6UQ2 - chains T and A of the 13 polymer chains in the assembly; structure by X-ray diffraction, 3.20 A resolution.

Chain T:
Molecule: Template strand DNA
Sequence (29 nucleotides; each row starts with the number of its first residue):
     1 CCTTCTCTCT CTCGCTGAGC CTCTCGATG
Not modelled in the structure: 1-2, 29

Chain A:
Molecule: DNA-directed RNA polymerase II subunit RPB1
From: Saccharomyces cerevisiae (strain ATCC 204508 / S288c)
Notes: EC 2.7.7.6
UniProtKB: P04050 (RPB1_YEAST); numbering as in UniProt (aligned over 1-1733)
Amino-acid sequence (1733 residues; each row starts with the number of its first residue):
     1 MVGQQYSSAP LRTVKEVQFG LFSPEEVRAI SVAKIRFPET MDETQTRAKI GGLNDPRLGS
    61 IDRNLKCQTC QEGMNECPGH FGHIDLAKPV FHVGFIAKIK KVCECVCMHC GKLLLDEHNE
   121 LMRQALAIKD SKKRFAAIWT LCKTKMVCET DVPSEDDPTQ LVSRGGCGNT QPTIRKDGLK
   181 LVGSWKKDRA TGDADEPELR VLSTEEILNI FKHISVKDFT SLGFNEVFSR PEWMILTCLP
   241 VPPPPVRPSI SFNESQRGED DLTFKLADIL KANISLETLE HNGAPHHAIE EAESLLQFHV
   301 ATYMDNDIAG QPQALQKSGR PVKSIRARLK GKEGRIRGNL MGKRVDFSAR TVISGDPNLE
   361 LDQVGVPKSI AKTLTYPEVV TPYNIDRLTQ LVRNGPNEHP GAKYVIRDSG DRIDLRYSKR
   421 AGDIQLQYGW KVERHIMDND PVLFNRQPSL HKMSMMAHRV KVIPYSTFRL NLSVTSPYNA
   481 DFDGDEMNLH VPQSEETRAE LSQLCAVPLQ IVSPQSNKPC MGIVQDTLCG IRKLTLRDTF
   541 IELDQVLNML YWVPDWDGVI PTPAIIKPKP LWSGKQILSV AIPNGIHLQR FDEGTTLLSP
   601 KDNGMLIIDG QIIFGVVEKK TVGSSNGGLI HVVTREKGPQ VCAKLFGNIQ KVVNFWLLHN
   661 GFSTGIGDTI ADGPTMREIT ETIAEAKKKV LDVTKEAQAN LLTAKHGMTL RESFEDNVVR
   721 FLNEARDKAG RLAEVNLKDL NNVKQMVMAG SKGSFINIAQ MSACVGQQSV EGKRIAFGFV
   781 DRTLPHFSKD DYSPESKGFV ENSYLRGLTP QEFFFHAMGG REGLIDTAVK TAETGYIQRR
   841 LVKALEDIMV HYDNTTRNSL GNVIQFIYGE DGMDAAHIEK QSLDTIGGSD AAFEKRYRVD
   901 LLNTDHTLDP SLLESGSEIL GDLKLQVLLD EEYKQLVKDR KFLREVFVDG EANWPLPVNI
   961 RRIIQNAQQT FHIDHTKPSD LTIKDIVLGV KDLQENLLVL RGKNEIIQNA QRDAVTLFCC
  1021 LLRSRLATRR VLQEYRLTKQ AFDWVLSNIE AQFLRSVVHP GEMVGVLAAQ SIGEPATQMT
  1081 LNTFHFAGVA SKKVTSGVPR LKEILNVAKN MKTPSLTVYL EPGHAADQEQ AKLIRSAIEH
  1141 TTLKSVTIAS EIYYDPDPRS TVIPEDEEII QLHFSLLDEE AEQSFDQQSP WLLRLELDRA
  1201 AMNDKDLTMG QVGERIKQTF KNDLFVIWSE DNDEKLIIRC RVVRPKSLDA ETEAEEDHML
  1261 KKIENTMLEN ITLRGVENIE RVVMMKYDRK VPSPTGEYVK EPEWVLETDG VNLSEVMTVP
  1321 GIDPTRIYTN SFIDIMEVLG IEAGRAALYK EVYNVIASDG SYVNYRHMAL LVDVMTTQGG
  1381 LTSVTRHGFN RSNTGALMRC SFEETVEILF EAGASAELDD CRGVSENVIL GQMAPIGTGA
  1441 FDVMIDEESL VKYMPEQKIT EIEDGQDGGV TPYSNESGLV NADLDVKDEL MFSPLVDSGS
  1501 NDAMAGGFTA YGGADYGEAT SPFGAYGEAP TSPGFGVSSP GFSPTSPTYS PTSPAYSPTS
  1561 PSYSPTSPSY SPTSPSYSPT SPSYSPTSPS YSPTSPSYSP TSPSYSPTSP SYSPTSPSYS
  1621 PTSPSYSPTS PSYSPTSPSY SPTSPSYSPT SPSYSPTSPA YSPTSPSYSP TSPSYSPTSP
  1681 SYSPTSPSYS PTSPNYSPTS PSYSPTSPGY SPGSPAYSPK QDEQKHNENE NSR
Not modelled in the structure: 1-2, 154-160, 187-198, 250-256, 1082-1091, 1177-1187, 1244-1256, 1447-1733
Bound ions: Zn2+ site 1: Cys-67, Cys-70, Cys-77, His-80; Zn2+ site 2: Cys-107, Cys-110, Cys-167; Mg2+: Asp-483, Asp-485 (shared with 1 residue of chain R)
UniProt features mapped onto this chain:
  - region: Pro-248 to Asp-260 (Lid loop), Asn-306 to Lys-323 (Rudder loop), Pro-810 to Glu-822 (Bridging helix)
  - binding site (Zn(2+)): Cys-67, Cys-70, Cys-77, His-80, Cys-107, Cys-110, Cys-148, Cys-167
  - binding site (Mg(2+)): Asp-481, Asp-483, Asp-485
  - modified residue: Thr-1471 (Phosphothreonine)
  - cross-link (Glycyl lysine isopeptide (Lys-Gly)): Lys-695 (interchain with G-Cter in ubiquitin), Lys-1246 (interchain with G-Cter in ubiquitin), Lys-1350 (interchain with G-Cter in ubiquitin)
  - natural variant: Ser-1653 to Pro-1659 (deletion: In strain: A364A)
  - mutagenesis: Lys-1246 (K1246R: Impairs ubiquitination during transcription stress)

How chain T and chain A interact:
Residue-residue contacts (22; chain T residue first):
  DT16(T) / Arg-1386(A)  hydrogen bond to the base
  DT16(T) / Glu-1407(A)  phosphate contact
  DG17(T) / Lys-330(A)  salt bridge to the phosphate
  DG17(T) / Tyr-836(A)  phosphate contact
  DG17(T) / Glu-1403(A)  phosphate contact
  DG17(T) / Glu-1404(A)  hydrogen bond to the phosphate
  DG17(T) / Glu-1407(A)  phosphate contact
  DA18(T) / Arg-337(A)  salt bridge to the phosphate
  DA18(T) / Tyr-836(A)  sugar contact
  DA18(T) / Glu-1403(A)  phosphate contact
  DG19(T) / Lys-332(A)  salt bridge to the phosphate
  DG19(T) / Thr-831(A)  sugar contact
  DG19(T) / Ala-832(A)  sugar contact
  DG19(T) / Gly-835(A)  sugar contact
  DC20(T) / Lys-332(A)  salt bridge to the phosphate
  DC20(T) / Arg-337(A)  salt bridge to the phosphate
  DC20(T) / Gln-447(A)  base contact
  DC20(T) / Pro-448(A)  base contact
  DC21(T) / Arg-350(A)  sugar contact
  DC21(T) / Gln-447(A)  sugar contact
  DT22(T) / Arg-344(A)  salt bridge to the phosphate
  DT22(T) / Arg-350(A)  sugar contact
Also at the interface, not in a pair above, chain A (17 interface residues in all): Arg-326, Thr-1405

In short:
Chain T and chain A form an interface of 7 and 17 residues respectively; the contacts include 2 hydrogen bonds
and 6 salt bridges. Polar contacts include DT16(T)/Arg-1386(A), DG17(T)/Glu-1404(A) and DG17(T)/Lys-330(A).
Chain T is Template strand DNA and chain A is DNA-directed RNA polymerase II subunit RPB1 (Saccharomyces
cerevisiae (strain ATCC 204508 / S288c)); the structure, RNA polymerase II elongation complex with dG in state
1, was determined by X-ray diffraction (same publication as 6UPX, 6UPY, 6UPZ, 6UQ0, 6UQ1 and 6UQ3).
